Entry 7NYH (electron microscopy, 3.60 A resolution); this record covers chains A and K of the 7 polymer chains in the assembly.

Chain A:
Name: NADH-quinone oxidoreductase subunit A
From: Escherichia coli B
Notes: EC 7.1.1.-
UniProtKB: P0AFC3 (NUOA_ECOLI); numbering as in UniProt (aligned over 1-147)
Chain sequence (147 residues; row label = number of the first residue in the row):
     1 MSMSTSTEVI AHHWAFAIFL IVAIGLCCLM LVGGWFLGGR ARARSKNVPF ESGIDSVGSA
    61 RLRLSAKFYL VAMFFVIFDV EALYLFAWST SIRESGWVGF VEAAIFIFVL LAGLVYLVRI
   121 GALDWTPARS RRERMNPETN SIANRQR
Unresolved in the structure: 1-14, 39-65, 128-147
Reported in the primary citation:
  - catalytic residues: Asp-79 (proposed by the authors, not directly observed)

Chain K:
Name: NADH-quinone oxidoreductase subunit K
From: Escherichia coli B
Notes: EC 7.1.1.2
UniProtKB: F4VE45 (F4VE45_ECOLX); residues 1-100 here = UniProt positions 1-100
Chain sequence (100 residues; each row starts with the number of its first residue):
     1 MIPLQHGLIL AAILFVLGLT GLVIRRNLLF MLIGLEIMIN ASALAFVVAG SYWGQTDGQV
    61 MYILAISLAA AEASIGLALL LQLHRRRQNL NIDSVSEMRG
Reported in the primary citation:
  - catalytic residues: Glu-36, Glu-72 (proposed by the authors, not directly observed)

How chain A and chain K interact:
Pairs across the interface - 9 pairs, chain A then chain K:
  Lys-67(A) with Arg-85(K)
  Tyr-69(A) with Leu-81(K), hydrophobic
  Met-73(A) with Ser-74(K)
  Val-80(A) with Ser-67(K); Ala-70(K), hydrophobic
  Leu-83(A) with Ile-63(K), hydrophobic
  Tyr-84(A) with Ile-63(K), hydrophobic; Leu-64(K); Ser-67(K), hydrogen bond
Also at the interface, not in a pair above, chain A (7 interface residues in all): Ile-77
Also at the interface, not in a pair above, chain K (9 interface residues in all): Ile-66, Leu-77

Overview:
7 residues of chain A and 9 residues of chain K are in contact; the contacts include 1 hydrogen bond. Its one
hydrogen-bonded contact is Tyr-84(A)/Ser-67(K). From the paper: catalytic residues Asp-79(A) and Glu-36(K)
among others.
Here chain A is NADH-quinone oxidoreductase subunit A and chain K is NADH-quinone oxidoreductase subunit K,
both from Escherichia coli B. Entry 7NYH (Respiratory complex I from Escherichia coli - focused refinement of
membrane arm) was determined by electron microscopy.
